6AZ0 - chains B and G of the 7 polymer chains in the assembly; structure by electron microscopy, 3.40 A resolution.

[Chain B]
Name: Mitochondrial inner membrane i-AAA protease supercomplex subunit YME1
From: Saccharomyces cerevisiae (strain RM11-1a)
UniProtKB: B3LL85 (B3LL85_YEAS1); numbering as in UniProt (aligned over 279-717)
Chain sequence (439 residues; row label = number of the first residue in the row):
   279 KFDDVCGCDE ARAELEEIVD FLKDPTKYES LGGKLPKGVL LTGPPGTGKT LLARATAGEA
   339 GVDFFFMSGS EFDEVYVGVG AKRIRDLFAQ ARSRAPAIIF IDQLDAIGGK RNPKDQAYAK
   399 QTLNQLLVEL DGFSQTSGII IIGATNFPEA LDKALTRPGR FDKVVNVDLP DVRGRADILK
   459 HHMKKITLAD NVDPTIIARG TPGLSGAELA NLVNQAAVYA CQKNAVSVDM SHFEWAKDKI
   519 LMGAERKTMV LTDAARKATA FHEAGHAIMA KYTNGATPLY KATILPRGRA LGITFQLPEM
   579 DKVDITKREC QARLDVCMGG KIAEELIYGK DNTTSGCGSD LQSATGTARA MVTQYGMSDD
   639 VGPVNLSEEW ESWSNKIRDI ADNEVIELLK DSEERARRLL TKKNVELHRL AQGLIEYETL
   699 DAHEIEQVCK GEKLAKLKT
Sequence notes: conflict Gln381 (Glu in B3LL85), Glu647 (Asn in B3LL85), Ala713 (Asp in B3LL85)
Metal / ion sites: Mg2+: Asp380 (together with ATP); Zn2+: His540, His544, Asp618
Residues lining bound ligands:
  - ATP (adenosine-5'-triphosphate), molecule 1: Asp282, Val283, Cys284, Pro322, Pro323, Gly324, Thr325, Gly326, Lys327, Thr328, Leu329, Gln381, Asn424, Ile456, His460, Gly484, Ala485
  - ATP, molecule 2: Asp409, Arg435, Arg438
What the authors report for this chain:
  - binding site for poly(UNK) (chain G): Tyr354, Val355, Tyr396
  - mutagenesis - Y354A: abolished catalytic activity
  - mutagenesis - Y396A: decreased catalytic activity
  - mutagenesis - Y354A: decreased catalytic activity (ATP hydrolysis)
  - mutagenesis - Y396A: unchanged catalytic activity (ATP hydrolysis)
  - binding site for ATP: Cys284, Gly324, Gly326, Leu329, Arg435, Arg438, His460, Ala485
  - catalytic residues: Asp380
  - mutagenesis - G521L: abolished catalytic activity on T10-I27CD

[Chain G]
Name: poly(UNK)
From: Escherichia coli
Chain sequence (10 residues; each row starts with the number of its first residue; X marks 10 residues of unknown identity (built as UNK)):
     5 XXXXXXXXXX

[How chain B and chain G interact]
Chain B residues in contact with chain G, 4 residues: Val353, Tyr354, Val355, Gln394

[Summary]
Chain B and chain G make no direct contact in this assembly. Chain B binds ATP. The Zn2+ site is built by
His540(B), His544(B) and Asp618(B). The paper reports the catalytic residue Asp380(B); Y354A of chain B
abolishes catalytic activity; 3 substitutions were tested in all.
Chain B is Mitochondrial inner membrane i-AAA protease supercomplex subunit YME1 (Saccharomyces cerevisiae
(strain RM11-1a)) and chain G is poly(UNK) (Escherichia coli); the structure, Mitochondrial ATPase Protease
YME1, was determined by electron microscopy.
